PDB entry 7CH7 | electron microscopy, 3.90 A resolution | chains A and B of the 6 polymer chains in the assembly

# Chain A (and B)
Protein: Lipid asymmetry maintenance ABC transporter permease subunit MlaE
Organism: Escherichia coli (strain K12)
Notes: chain B of this document is another copy of the same molecule, construct and numbering; everything in this record applies to it too
UniProt: A0A4S5B3V0 (A0A4S5B3V0_ECOLI); numbering as in UniProt (aligned over 1-260)
Chain sequence (260 residues; numbered 1 to 260; the number before each row is that of its first residue):
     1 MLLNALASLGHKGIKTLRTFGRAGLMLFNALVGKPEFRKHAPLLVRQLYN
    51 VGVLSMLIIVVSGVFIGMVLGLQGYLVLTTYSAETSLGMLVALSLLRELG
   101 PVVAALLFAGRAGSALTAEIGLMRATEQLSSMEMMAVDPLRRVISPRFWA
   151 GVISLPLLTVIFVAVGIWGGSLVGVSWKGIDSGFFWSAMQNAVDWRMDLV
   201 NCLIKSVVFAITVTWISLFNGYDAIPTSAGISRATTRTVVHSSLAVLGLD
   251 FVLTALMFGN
Unresolved in the structure: 1-12

# How chain A and chain B interact
Residue-residue contacts (41):
  Ile58(A) - Val240(B)  hydrophobic
  Phe65(A) - Leu247(B)
  Phe65(A) - Gly248(B)
  Met68(A) - Phe251(B)  hydrophobic
  Val69(A) - Glu98(B)
  Val69(A) - Asp250(B)
  Val69(A) - Phe251(B)  hydrophobic
  Gln73(A) - Arg97(B)
  Gln73(A) - Glu98(B)
  Leu76(A) - Phe258(B)
  Tyr81(A) - Met89(B)
  Met89(A) - Tyr81(B)
  Arg97(A) - Gln73(B)
  Glu98(A) - Val69(B)
  Glu98(A) - Gln73(B)
  Leu107(A) - Ser243(B)
  Gly110(A) - Val239(B)
  Arg111(A) - Thr236(B)
  Arg111(A) - Val240(B)
  Ser114(A) - Thr236(B)  hydrogen bond
  Ala115(A) - Thr236(B)  hydrogen bond (backbone-side chain)
  Ala118(A) - Ser232(B)
  Ser228(A) - Ser228(B)  hydrogen bond
  Ser228(A) - Ile231(B)
  Ile231(A) - Ser228(B)
  Ile231(A) - Ser232(B)
  Ser232(A) - Ala118(B)
  Ser232(A) - Ile231(B)
  Thr236(A) - Arg111(B)
  Thr236(A) - Ser114(B)  hydrogen bond
  Thr236(A) - Ala115(B)  hydrogen bond (side chain-backbone)
  Val239(A) - Gly110(B)
  Val240(A) - Ile58(B)  hydrophobic
  Val240(A) - Arg111(B)
  Ser243(A) - Leu107(B)
  Leu247(A) - Phe65(B)
  Gly248(A) - Phe65(B)
  Asp250(A) - Val69(B)
  Phe251(A) - Met68(B)  hydrophobic
  Phe251(A) - Val69(B)  hydrophobic
  Phe258(A) - Leu76(B)
Also at the interface, not in a pair above, chain A (33 interface residues in all): Leu122, Ala229, Thr235, Leu244, Gly259
Also at the interface, not in a pair above, chain B (33 interface residues in all): Leu122, Ala229, Thr235, Leu244, Gly259

# In short
Chain A and chain B each contribute 33 residues to their interface, with 5 hydrogen bonds. Among the polar
pairs are Ser114(A)-Thr236(B), Ala115(A)-Thr236(B) and Ser228(A)-Ser228(B).
Both chains are Lipid asymmetry maintenance ABC transporter permease subunit MlaE (Escherichia coli (strain
K12)). Entry 7CH7 (Cryo-EM structure of E.coli MlaFEB) was determined by electron microscopy (same publication
as 7CH8, 7CH9, 7CH6 and 7CHA).
